8U80 - chains K4 and C4 of the 10 polymer chains in the assembly; structure by electron microscopy, 3.60 A resolution.

== Chain K4 ==
Name: BTB/POZ domain-containing protein KCTD5
From: Homo sapiens
UniProt: Q9NXV2 (KCTD5_HUMAN); residues 1-234 here = UniProt positions 1-234
Chain sequence (234 residues; each row starts with the number of its first residue):
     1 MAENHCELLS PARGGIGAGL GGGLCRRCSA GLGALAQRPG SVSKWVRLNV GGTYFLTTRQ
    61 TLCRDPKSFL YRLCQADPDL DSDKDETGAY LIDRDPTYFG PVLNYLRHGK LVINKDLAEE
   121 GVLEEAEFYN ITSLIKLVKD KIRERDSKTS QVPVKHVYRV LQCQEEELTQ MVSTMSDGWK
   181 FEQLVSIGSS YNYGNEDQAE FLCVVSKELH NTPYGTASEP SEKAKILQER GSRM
Unresolved in the structure: 1-39, 154-234
Swiss-Prot annotation at these positions:
  - modified residue: Ala2 (N-acetylalanine), Ser10 (Phosphoserine)
From the paper describing this entry:
  - mutagenesis - F128A: unchanged binding to Gbeta 
  - mutagenesis - F128A, L161R: abolished catalytic activity (ubiquitylation activity)
  - mutagenesis - L209* (10-fold): decreased binding to Gbeta 
  - mutagenesis - L209*: decreased catalytic activity (activity)

== Chain C4 ==
Name: Cullin-3
From: Homo sapiens
UniProt: Q13618 (CUL3_HUMAN); residues 1-381 here = UniProt positions 1-381
Chain sequence (381 residues; each row starts with the number of its first residue):
     1 MSNLSKGTGS RKDTKMRIRA FPMTMDEKYV NSIWDLLKNA IQEIQRKNNS GLSFEELYRN
    61 AYTMVLHKHG EKLYTGLREV VTEHLINKVR EDVLNSLNNN FLQTLNQAWN DHQTAMVMIR
   121 DILMYMDRVY VQQNNVENVY NLGLIIFRDQ VVRYGCIRDH LRQTLLDMIA RERKGEVVDR
   181 GAIRNACQML MILGLEGRSV YEEDFEAPFL EMSAEFFQME SQKFLAENSA SVYIKKVEAR
   241 INEEIERVMH CLDKSTEEPI VKVVERELIS KHMKTIVEME NSGLVHMLKN GKTEDLGCMY
   301 KLFSRVPNGL KTMCECMSSY LREQGKALVS EEGEGKNPVD YIQGLLDLKS RFDRFLLESF
   361 NNDRLFKQTI AGDFEYFLNL N
Unresolved in the structure: 1-23
Swiss-Prot annotation at these positions:
  - region: Ser2 to Ile41 (Interaction with KLHL18)
  - modified residue: Ser2 (N-acetylserine)
  - natural variant: Val285 (V285A: In NEDAUS)

== How chain K4 and chain C4 interact ==
Residue-residue contacts (35; chain K4 residue first):
  Lys67(K4) with Met124(C4)
  Phe69(K4) with Phe54(C4), hydrophobic; Glu55(C4); Tyr58(C4), hydrophobic; Met124(C4), hydrophobic
  Arg72(K4) with Phe54(C4); Asp121(C4), salt bridge
  Leu73(K4) with Glu55(C4)
  Asp79(K4) with Asn49(C4), hydrogen bond (backbone-side chain); Met118(C4)
  Leu80(K4) with Phe54(C4), hydrophobic; Met118(C4), hydrophobic
  Asp81(K4) with Asn49(C4); Ser50(C4); Gly51(C4); Leu52(C4)
  Ser82(K4) with Ser53(C4); Phe54(C4); Glu55(C4)
  Asp83(K4) with Ser53(C4); Glu55(C4), hydrogen bond (backbone-side chain)
  Leu91(K4) with Glu55(C4)
  Ile92(K4) with Glu55(C4)
  Arg94(K4) with Tyr62(C4), hydrogen bond
  Glu124(K4) with Tyr62(C4)
  Glu127(K4) with Tyr58(C4); Tyr125(C4), hydrogen bond; Arg128(C4), salt bridge
  Phe128(K4) with Tyr58(C4), hydrogen bond (backbone-side chain); Arg59(C4); Tyr62(C4), hydrophobic
  Asn130(K4) with Met124(C4); Tyr125(C4); Arg128(C4), hydrogen bond
  Thr132(K4) with Arg128(C4)
Also at the interface, not in a pair above, chain K4 (23 interface residues in all): Ser68, Lys84, Tyr90, Asp93, Tyr129, Ile135
Also at the interface, not in a pair above, chain C4 (18 interface residues in all): Leu57, Thr114, Ile122
Interface features reported in the paper:
  - hot spots on chain K4 (mutagenesis) - F128A: abolished binding to Cullin-3 (chain C4)

== Overview ==
The interface between chain K4 and chain C4 involves 23 residues on one side and 18 on the other; the contacts
include 6 hydrogen bonds and 2 salt bridges. Polar pairs include Arg72(K4)-Asp121(C4), Glu127(K4)-Arg128(C4)
and Asp79(K4)-Asn49(C4). From the paper: F128A and L161R of chain K4 abolish catalytic activity
(ubiquitylation activity); L209* of chain K4 reduces binding to Gbeta.
Chain K4 is BTB/POZ domain-containing protein KCTD5 and chain C4 is Cullin-3, both from Homo sapiens; the
structure, KCTD5/Cullin3/Gbeta1gamma2 Complex: Local Refinment of KCTD5(BTB)/Cullin3(NTD), was determined by
electron microscopy, deposited together with 8U7Z, 8U81, 8U82, 8U83 and 8U84.
